Entry 9BS4 (X-ray diffraction, 2.40 A resolution); this record covers chains A and B of the 4 polymer chains in the assembly.

[Chain A]
Name: DNA ligase 1
Source organism: Homo sapiens
Notes: EC 6.5.1.1
Reference sequence: P18858 (DNLI1_HUMAN); numbering as in UniProt (aligned over 261-904)
Amino-acid sequence (644 residues; numbered 261 to 904; the number before each row is that of its first residue):
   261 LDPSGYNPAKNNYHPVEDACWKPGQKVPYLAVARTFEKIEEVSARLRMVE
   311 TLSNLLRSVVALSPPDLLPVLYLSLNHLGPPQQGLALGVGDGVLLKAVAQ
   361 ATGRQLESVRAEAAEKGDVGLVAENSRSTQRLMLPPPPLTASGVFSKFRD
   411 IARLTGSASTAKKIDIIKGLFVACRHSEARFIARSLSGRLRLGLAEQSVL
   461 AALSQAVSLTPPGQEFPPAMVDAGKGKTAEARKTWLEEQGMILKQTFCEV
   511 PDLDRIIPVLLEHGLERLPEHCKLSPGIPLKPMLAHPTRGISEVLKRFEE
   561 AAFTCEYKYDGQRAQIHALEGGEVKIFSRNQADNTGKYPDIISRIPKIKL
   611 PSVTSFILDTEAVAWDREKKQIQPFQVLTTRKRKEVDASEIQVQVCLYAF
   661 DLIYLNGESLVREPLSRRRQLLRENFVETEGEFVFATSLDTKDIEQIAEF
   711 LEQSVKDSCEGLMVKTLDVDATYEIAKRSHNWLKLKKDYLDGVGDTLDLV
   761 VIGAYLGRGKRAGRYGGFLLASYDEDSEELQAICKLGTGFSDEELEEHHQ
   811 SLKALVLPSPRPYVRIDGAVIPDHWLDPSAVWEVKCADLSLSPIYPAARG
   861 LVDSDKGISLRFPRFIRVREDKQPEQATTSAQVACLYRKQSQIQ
Not modelled in the structure: 261, 388-394, 750-754, 901-904
Sequence notes: engineered mutation Ala-346 (Glu in P18858), Ala-592 (Glu in P18858)
Covalent attachments: adenosine monophosphate (AMP) linked to Lys-568
Ligand contacts: adenosine monophosphate (AMP): Leu-544, Glu-566, Tyr-567, Tyr-569, Arg-573, Arg-589, Glu-621, Phe-660, Ala-696, Glu-720, Met-723, Lys-725, Trp-742, Lys-744, Lys-746
From the paper describing this entry:
  - binding site for adenosine monophosphate: Lys-568
  - conformationally variable residues (loop rearrangement): Val-729 to Trp-742
  - mutagenesis - R738A (6-fold): increased catalytic activity on 5'-rG:C
  - mutagenesis - R738A: decreased catalytic activity on 3'-dG:C
  - mutagenesis - F635A, F872A: decreased catalytic activity on 3'-rG:C
  - mutagenesis - F635A: decreased catalytic activity on 5'-rG:C
  - disease-associated variants - P529L, R641L: decreased catalytic activity on 3'-rG:C
  - disease-associated variants - R771W: unchanged catalytic activity on 3'-rG:C
  - disease-associated variants - R641L (80-fold), R771W (80-fold): decreased catalytic activity on 5'-rG:C
  - disease-associated variants - P529L: unchanged catalytic activity on 3'-dG:C
  - disease-associated variants - R641L, R771W: decreased catalytic activity on 3'-dG:C

[Chain B]
Molecule: 11-nt DNA strand
Sequence (11 nucleotides; numbered 1 to 11; the number before each row is that of its first residue):
     1 GCTGATGCGTG

[Chain A / chain B interface]
Pairs across the interface (19):
  Leu-347(A) with DC8(B), phosphate contact
  Gly-348(A) with DG7(B), phosphate contact; DC8(B), hydrogen bond to the phosphate
  Val-349(A) with DG7(B), hydrogen bond to the phosphate; DC8(B), phosphate contact
  Gly-350(A) with DG7(B), hydrogen bond to the phosphate
  Asp-351(A) with DG7(B), phosphate contact
  Gly-352(A) with DG7(B), hydrogen bond to the phosphate
  Val-353(A) with DG7(B), hydrogen bond to the phosphate
  Arg-370(A) with DT6(B), salt bridge to the phosphate
  Gly-571(A) with DG11(B), sugar contact
  Gln-572(A) with DG11(B), hydrogen bond to the phosphate
  Arg-573(A) with DG11(B), hydrogen bond to the phosphate
  Ser-588(A) with DT10(B), hydrogen bond to the phosphate
  Arg-589(A) with DT10(B), phosphate contact; DG11(B), phosphate contact
  Asn-590(A) with DT10(B), hydrogen bond to the phosphate
  Ala-592(A) with DT10(B), phosphate contact
  Phe-635(A) with DG11(B), sugar contact
Other interface residues (no listed pair), chain A (21 interface residues in all): Ala-346, Lys-356, Asp-570, Asn-594, Arg-643

[In short]
21 residues of chain A face 5 of chain B across their interface; the contacts include 9 hydrogen bonds and 1
salt bridge. Polar pairs include Gly-348(A)/DC8(B), Val-349(A)/DG7(B) and Gly-350(A)/DG7(B). The paper reports
a binding site for adenosine monophosphate at Lys-568(A); F635A, F872A and P529L of chain A, among others,
reduce catalytic activity on 3'-rG:C; 6 substitutions were tested in all.
Here chain A is DNA ligase 1 (Homo sapiens) and chain B is an 11-nt DNA strand. Entry 9BS4 (DNA Ligase 1
E346A/E592A double mutant with 5'-rG:C) was determined by X-ray diffraction (same publication as 9BS3).
